PDB entry 7ZAN | X-ray diffraction, 5.06 A resolution (low resolution: residue-level contacts below are approximate; hydrogen-bond / salt-bridge calls are withheld) | chains B and C of the 4 polymer chains in the assembly

== Chain B ==
Molecule: Interleukin-17A
Source organism: Homo sapiens
Notes: fragment: il-17a
Reference sequence: Q16552 (IL17_HUMAN); numbering as in UniProt (aligned over 34-155)
Chain sequence (123 residues; row label = number of the first residue in the row):
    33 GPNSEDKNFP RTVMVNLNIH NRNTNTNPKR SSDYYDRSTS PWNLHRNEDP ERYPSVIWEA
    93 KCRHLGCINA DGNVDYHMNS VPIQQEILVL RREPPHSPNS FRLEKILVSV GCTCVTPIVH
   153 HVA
Unresolved in the structure: 33-42, 154-155
Sequence notes: expression tag (33); engineered mutation Asp-68 (Asn in Q16552), Ser-129 (Cys in Q16552)
Cystine bridges: Cys-94/Cys-144, Cys-99/Cys-146

== Chain C ==
Molecule: Interleukin-17 receptor A
Source organism: Homo sapiens
Reference sequence: Q96F46 (I17RA_HUMAN); residue numbers follow UniProt; this construct covers 33-320
Chain sequence (292 residues; numbered 33 to 324; the number before each row is that of its first residue):
    33 LRLLDHRALV CSQPGLDCTV KNSTCLDDSW IHPRNLTPSS PKDLQIQLHF AHTQQGDLFP
    93 VAHIEWTLQT DASILYLEGA ELSVLQLNTN ERLCVRFEFL SKLRHHHRRW RFTFSHFVVD
   153 PDQEYEVTVH HLPKPIPDGD PNHQSKNFLV PDCEHARMKV TTPCMSSGSL WDPDITVETL
   213 EAHQLRVSFT LWNESTHYQI LLTSFPHMEN HSCFEHMHHI PAPRPEEFHQ RSDVTLTLRN
   273 LKGCCRHQVQ IQPFFSSCLN DCLRHSATVS CPEMPDTPEP IPDYMPLWEF RH
Unresolved in the structure: 307-324
Sequence notes: engineered mutation Asp-49 (Asn in Q96F46), Asp-206 (Asn in Q96F46), Asp-265 (Asn in Q96F46); expression tag (321-324)
Swiss-Prot annotation at these positions:
  - glycosylation (N-linked (GlcNAc...) asparagine): Asn-54, Asn-67, Asn-225, Asn-242
Cystine bridges: Cys-43/Cys-50, Cys-57/Cys-126, Cys-185/Cys-196, Cys-245/Cys-276, Cys-277/Cys-303, Cys-290/Cys-294
Covalently attached groups: N-acetylglucosamine (NAG) linked to Asn-54
Reported in the primary citation:
  - self-association interface (contacts with another copy of this molecule): Thr-69, Thr-102, Asp-103, Ser-105 (by similarity / conservation)
  - self-association interface (contacts with another copy of this molecule): Ala-104
  - self-association interface (contacts with another copy of this molecule); pairs are residue here / residue on that copy: Leu-68/Ala-104, Tyr-108/Ala-104 (proposed by the authors, not directly observed)
  - contacts within the chain: Ala-104/Ser-105 (proposed by the authors, not directly observed)
  - mutagenesis - A104E: unchanged binding to Interleukin-17A (chain B)
  - mutagenesis - A104E: unchanged expression
  - mutagenesis - A104E: unchanged binding to biotinylated IL-17A
  - mutagenesis - A104E: unchanged binding to biotinylated IL-17F
  - mutagenesis - A104E (>5-fold): decreased signaling in response to IL-17A
  - mutagenesis - A104E (>6-fold): decreased signaling in response to IL-17F
  - mutagenesis - A104E: decreased signaling in response to IL-17 cytokines
  - post-translational modification sites: Asn-54

== How chain B and chain C interact ==
Contacting residue pairs - 47 pairs, chain B then chain C:
  Leu-49(B) / Leu-58(C)
  Leu-49(B) / Ile-63(C)
  Asn-50(B) / Thr-56(C)
  Ile-51(B) / Thr-56(C)
  Asn-55(B) / Glu-123(C)
  Thr-58(B) / Leu-33(C)
  Pro-60(B) / Ser-289(C)
  Arg-62(B) / Arg-34(C)
  Arg-62(B) / Asp-152(C)
  Arg-62(B) / Pro-195(C)
  Ser-63(B) / Pro-153(C)
  Ser-63(B) / Asp-154(C)
  Ser-63(B) / Gln-155(C)
  Ser-64(B) / Asn-120(C)
  Ser-64(B) / Asp-154(C)
  Ser-64(B) / Gln-155(C)
  Asp-65(B) / Asp-154(C)
  Asp-65(B) / Gln-155(C)
  Tyr-66(B) / Asp-293(C)
  Arg-69(B) / Asp-293(C)
  Arg-78(B) / Glu-158(C)
  Arg-78(B) / Ser-177(C)
  Arg-78(B) / Asn-179(C)
  Pro-82(B) / Trp-62(C)
  Glu-83(B) / Trp-62(C)
  Glu-83(B) / Pro-169(C)
  Glu-83(B) / Asp-170(C)
  Arg-84(B) / Trp-62(C)
  Tyr-85(B) / Thr-56(C)
  Tyr-85(B) / Cys-57(C)
  Tyr-85(B) / Trp-62(C)
  Tyr-85(B) / Arg-124(C)
  Ser-87(B) / Trp-62(C)
  Val-88(B) / Leu-117(C)
  Val-88(B) / Glu-158(C)
  Ile-89(B) / Asn-122(C)
  Trp-90(B) / Leu-119(C)
  Trp-90(B) / Asn-122(C)
  Trp-90(B) / Glu-158(C)
  Trp-90(B) / Asn-179(C)
  Asp-103(B) / Asn-242(C)
  Arg-124(B) / Trp-62(C)
  Arg-124(B) / Pro-65(C)
  Arg-124(B) / Pro-167(C)
  Arg-124(B) / Pro-169(C)
  Phe-133(B) / Trp-62(C)
  Phe-133(B) / Ile-63(C)
Other interface residues (no listed pair), chain B (29 interface residues in all): Asn-53, Lys-61, Tyr-67, Leu-76, Leu-122
Other interface residues (no listed pair), chain C (33 interface residues in all): Phe-91, Glu-156, Ile-168, Ser-288, Cys-290

== In short ==
Chain B and chain C form an interface of 29 and 33 residues respectively. N-acetylglucosamine is covalently
linked to Asn-54(C). From the paper: A104E of chain C reduces signaling in response to IL-17A; a modification
site at Asn-54(C).
Here chain B is Interleukin-17A and chain C is Interleukin-17 receptor A, both from Homo sapiens. Entry 7ZAN
(Crystal Structure of human IL-17A in complex with IL-17RA and IL-17RC) was determined by X-ray diffraction,
deposited together with 5N9B.
